PDB entry 5U1B | X-ray diffraction, 2.81 A resolution | chains A and G of the 8 polymer chains in the assembly

# Chain A (and G)
Protein: MtrE protein, Ferritin chimera
Organism: Neisseria gonorrhoeae
Notes: EC 1.16.3.2; chain G of this document is another copy of the same molecule, construct and numbering; everything in this record applies to it too
UniProtKB: chimeric construct of Q51006, O69434: residues -17 to -3 from Q51006 (Q51006_NEIGO) positions 317-331 (UniProt number = residue number + 334); residues 1-167 from O69434 positions 1-167 (same numbers)
Sequence (189 residues; numbered -21 to 167; the number before each row is that of its first residue; numbers below 1 keep their minus sign (Met-21 is residue -21)):
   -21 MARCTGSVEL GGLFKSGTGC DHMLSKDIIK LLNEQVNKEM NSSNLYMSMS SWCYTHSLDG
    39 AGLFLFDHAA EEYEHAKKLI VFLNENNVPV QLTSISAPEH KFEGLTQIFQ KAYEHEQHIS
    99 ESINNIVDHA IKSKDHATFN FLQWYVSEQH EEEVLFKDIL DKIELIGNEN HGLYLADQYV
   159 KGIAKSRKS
Not modelled in the structure: -21 to -2, 167 (chain G: -21 to 0, 167)
Differences from the reference sequence: initiating methionine (-21); expression tag (-20 to -18); linker (-2 to 0); conflict Ser125 (Ala in O69434)

# Chain A / chain G interface
Pairs across the interface (11):
  Asp139(A) - Ser35(G)
  Lys140(A) - Ser35(G)
  Lys140(A) - Asp37(G)  salt bridge
  Lys140(A) - Lys159(G)
  Leu143(A) - Ser35(G)
  Ile144(A) - His149(G)  hydrogen bond (backbone-side chain)
  Ile144(A) - Tyr152(G)  hydrophobic
  His149(A) - His149(G)
  Gly150(A) - His149(G)
  Leu153(A) - His149(G)
  Tyr157(A) - Tyr152(G)
Also at the interface, not in a pair above, chain A (10 interface residues in all): Gly145, Asn148
Also at the interface, not in a pair above, chain G (9 interface residues in all): Leu36, Leu151, Asp155, Gln156

# Summary
10 residues of chain A face 9 of chain G across their interface; the contacts include 1 hydrogen bond and 1
salt bridge. Polar contacts include Lys140(A)-Asp37(G) and Ile144(A)-His149(G).
Chain A and chain G are both MtrE protein, Ferritin chimera (Neisseria gonorrhoeae); the structure, Ferritin
with Gc MtrE loop2 inserted at the N-terminus, was determined by X-ray diffraction together with 5U1A from the
same study.
